9EUF - chains D and J of the 63 polymer chains in the assembly; structure by electron microscopy, 7.30 A resolution (low resolution: residue-level contacts below are approximate; hydrogen-bond / salt-bridge calls are withheld).

Chain D:
Name: Baseplate component
Organism: Staphylococcus phage 812
UniProt: A0A0U1WF63 (A0A0U1WF63_9CAUD); residue numbers follow UniProt; this construct covers 1-348
Amino-acid sequence (348 residues; row label = number of the first residue in the row):
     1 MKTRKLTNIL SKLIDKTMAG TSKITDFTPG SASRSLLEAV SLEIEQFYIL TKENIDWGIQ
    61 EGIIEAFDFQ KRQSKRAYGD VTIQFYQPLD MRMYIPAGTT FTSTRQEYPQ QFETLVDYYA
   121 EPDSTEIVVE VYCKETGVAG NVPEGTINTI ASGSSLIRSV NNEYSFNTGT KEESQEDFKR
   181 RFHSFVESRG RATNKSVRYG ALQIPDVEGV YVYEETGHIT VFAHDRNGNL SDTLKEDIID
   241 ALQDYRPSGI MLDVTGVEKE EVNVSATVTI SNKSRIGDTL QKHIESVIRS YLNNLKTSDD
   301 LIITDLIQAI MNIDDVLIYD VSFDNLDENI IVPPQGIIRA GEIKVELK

Chain J:
Name: TmpF
Organism: Staphylococcus phage 812
UniProt: A0A0U1WGD3 (A0A0U1WGD3_9CAUD); numbering as in UniProt (aligned over 1-1019)
Amino-acid sequence (1019 residues; each row starts with the number of its first residue):
     1 MANFLKNLHP LLRRDRNKKD NQDPNFALID ALNEEMNQVE KDAIESKLQS SLKTSTSEYL
    61 DKFGDWFGVY RKTDEKDDVY RARIIKYLLL KRGTNNAIID AIKDYLGRDD IDVSVYEPFT
   121 NIFYTNKSHL NGEDHLMGYY YRFAVINVSI GDYFPVEIID VINEFKPAGV TLYVTYDGAS
   181 TIRGGAIIKW LDGLPKIETY QEFDRFTGYD DTFYGHINMN QSKDTDNSSS DIFKTNHSLI
   241 NSLDVLTGSS SVGRQYINYG YVTSYVYNPG MTSSVNQISA STEGRGQEVP TDYYMYTSTK
   301 NNNTVELSMQ TTSGVSYLYN NFNFRDYMSK YRPQVDLQSD EARRIVSDYI KELSIDYYLS
   361 AVIPPDESIE IKLQVYDFSI NRWLTVSINN LSFYEKNIGS NIGYIKDYLN SELNMFTRLE
   421 INAGKRDSVD IKVNYLDLMF YYYERGIYTI KPYKALIENY LDISRETYVE AFKIASLSNG
   481 DIITKTGFQP IGYLKLVGNY ENTIPSTINI VAKDTDNNPI ESNELDVYNT VENRNLLQSY
   541 KGVNTIAREI TSTKEFTVSG WAKEIYSTNY LSKVLKPGKV YTLSFDMEIT GNDPTLKSYS
   601 DNHGIYLYSN TKGIVVNGVK SMERTIGNKV SVTQTFTAPT ITDHRLLIYT GRYTSDGKAS
   661 TPPVFFNTVK ITELKLTEGS SKLEYSPAPE DKPNVIEKGI KFNNILTNIQ TLSINSDTIL
   721 KNVTLYYSYY GDSWVELKTL GNISTGETTE TNNLIDLYGL QTVDYSNINP MSKVSLRSIW
   781 NVKLGELNNQ EGSLSNMPND YFNAVWQDID KLSDIELGSM RMVKDTEGGV FDGATGEIIK
   841 ATLFNVGAYT DLDMLAYTLT NYTEPLTLGS SRLISELKEE LLTSESFNVD NRIKVIDSIY
   901 EELPNTSIIK NGFVEREVTG SKYLDYGLYE PIEDGTRYKL IVEGEFKDNI EFISLYNSNP
   961 NFNETFIYPS EIINGVAEKE FIAKPSTEDK PRLNTDVRIY IRPYDSTISK VRRVELRKV
Unresolved in the structure: 1, 107-212, 220-258, 444-1019

Chain D / chain J interface:
Contacting residue pairs - 44 pairs, chain D then chain J:
  Met1(D) - Asp42(J)
  Met1(D) - Glu45(J)
  Met1(D) - Ser46(J)
  Met1(D) - Tyr59(J)
  Arg4(D) - Glu35(J)
  Arg4(D) - Gln38(J)
  Lys12(D) - Glu35(J)
  Leu13(D) - Glu35(J)
  Lys16(D) - Asp30(J)
  Lys16(D) - Ala31(J)
  Lys16(D) - Glu34(J)
  Thr17(D) - Ala27(J)
  Gly20(D) - Ala27(J)
  Thr21(D) - Asn21(J)
  Thr21(D) - Gln22(J)
  Thr21(D) - Asp23(J)
  Ser22(D) - Ala27(J)
  Lys23(D) - Gln22(J)
  Ile24(D) - Pro24(J)
  Ile44(D) - Val39(J)
  Phe47(D) - Val39(J)
  Tyr48(D) - Gln38(J)
  Tyr48(D) - Val39(J)
  Tyr48(D) - Asp42(J)
  Ile55(D) - Ser50(J)
  Ile55(D) - Tyr59(J)
  Asp56(D) - Lys62(J)
  Ile59(D) - Phe63(J)
  Gln60(D) - Trp66(J)
  Ile63(D) - Trp66(J)
  Phe178(D) - Trp66(J)
  Lys179(D) - Asp65(J)
  Lys179(D) - Tyr70(J)
  Phe182(D) - Trp66(J)
  His183(D) - Asp65(J)
  His183(D) - Trp66(J)
  His183(D) - Gly68(J)
  His183(D) - Tyr70(J)
  Val186(D) - Phe67(J)
  Glu187(D) - Tyr87(J)
  Arg189(D) - Leu88(J)
  Gly190(D) - Arg92(J)
  Arg191(D) - Arg92(J)
  Ala192(D) - Gly93(J)
Also at the interface, not in a pair above, chain D (36 interface residues in all): Ile9, Thr25, Val40, Thr51, Phe67, Gln175, Thr193
Also at the interface, not in a pair above, chain J (32 interface residues in all): Leu28, Leu32, Ala43, Gln49, Leu90

In short:
Chain D and chain J form an interface of 36 and 32 residues respectively.
Here chain D is Baseplate component and chain J is TmpF, both from Staphylococcus phage 812. Entry 9EUF
(Cryo-EM structure of Staphylococcus aureus bacteriophage phi812 baseplate in the pre-contraction state -
complete) was determined by electron microscopy.
